8KAE - chains K and L of the 5 polymer chains in the assembly; structure by electron microscopy, 3.18 A resolution.

== Chain K ==
Name: anti-Fab nb
Organism: Lama glama
Notes: antibody fragment or engineered binder
Chain sequence (126 residues; row label = number of the first residue in the row; numbers below 1 keep their minus sign (Met-2 is residue -2)):
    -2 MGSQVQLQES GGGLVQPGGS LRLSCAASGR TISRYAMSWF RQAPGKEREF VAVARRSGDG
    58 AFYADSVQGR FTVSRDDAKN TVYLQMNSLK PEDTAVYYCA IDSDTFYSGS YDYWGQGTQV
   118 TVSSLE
Disordered / not traced: -2 to 1, 122-123
Disulfide bonds: Cys22-Cys96

== Chain L ==
Name: NbFab chain L
Organism: synthetic construct
Chain sequence (216 residues; row label = number of the first residue in the row):
     1 MSDIQMTQSP SSLSASVGDR VTITCRASQS VSSAVAWYQQ KPGKAPKLLI YSASSLYSGV
    61 PSRFSGSRSG TDFTLTISSL QPEDFATYYC QQSSSSLITF GQGTKVEIKR TVAAPSVFIF
   121 PPSDSQLKSG TASVVCLLNN FYPREAKVQW KVDNALQSGN SQESVTEQDS KDSTYSLSST
   181 LTLSKADYEK HKVYACEVTH QGLSSPVTKS FNRGEC
Disordered / not traced: 1-3
Disulfide bonds: Cys25-Cys90, Cys136-Cys196

== How chain K and chain L interact ==
Pairs across the interface - 18 pairs, chain K then chain L:
  Phe37(K) - Ser204(L)
  Phe47(K) - Gln201(L)
  Arg52(K) - Pro143(L)
  Arg52(K) - Glu145(L)  salt bridge
  Phe59(K) - Val112(L)  hydrophobic
  Tyr60(K) - Thr111(L)
  Tyr60(K) - Val112(L)  hydrogen bond (backbone-backbone)
  Asp62(K) - Thr111(L)  hydrogen bond
  Gln65(K) - Thr111(L)
  Asp99(K) - Gln201(L)  hydrogen bond
  Tyr104(K) - Glu145(L)
  Tyr104(K) - Gln201(L)  hydrogen bond (backbone-side chain)
  Ser105(K) - Lys147(L)
  Ser105(K) - Thr199(L)  hydrogen bond (backbone-side chain)
  Ser105(K) - His200(L)
  Tyr108(K) - Gln201(L)  hydrogen bond
  Tyr108(K) - Leu203(L)
  Trp111(K) - Ser204(L)
Also at the interface, not in a pair above, chain K (18 interface residues in all): Arg45, Val50, Ala61, Asp101, Phe103, Gly106
Also at the interface, not in a pair above, chain L (13 interface residues in all): Ser14, Lys109, Gly202

== Summary ==
Chain K and chain L form an interface of 18 and 13 residues respectively, with 6 hydrogen bonds and 1 salt
bridge. Polar contacts include Arg52(K)-Glu145(L), Asp62(K)-Thr111(L) and Asp99(K)-Gln201(L).
Here chain K is anti-Fab nb (Lama glama) and chain L is NbFab chain L (synthetic construct). Entry 8KAE
(16d-bound human SPNS2) was determined by electron microscopy together with 7YUB, 7YUD and 7YUF from the same
study.
